PDB entry 1BB0 | X-ray diffraction, 2.10 A resolution | chains B and C of the 3 polymer chains in the assembly

== Chain B ==
Molecule: Thrombin
Organism: Homo sapiens
Notes: EC 3.4.21.5
UniProtKB: P00734 (THRB_HUMAN); the construct lacks a stretch of the UniProt sequence and is renumbered around it, so the offset changes along the chain: 16-36 = UniProt 364-384; 37-60 = UniProt 386-409; 61-77 = UniProt 419-435; 78-97 = UniProt 437-456; 7 more segments
Sequence (259 residues; each row starts with the number of its first residue; note: 4 numbers in that range are skipped by the numbering (no residue carries them; nothing is unmodelled there); a row labelled like 60A-60I holds insertion residues (60A, then the next letters in order)):
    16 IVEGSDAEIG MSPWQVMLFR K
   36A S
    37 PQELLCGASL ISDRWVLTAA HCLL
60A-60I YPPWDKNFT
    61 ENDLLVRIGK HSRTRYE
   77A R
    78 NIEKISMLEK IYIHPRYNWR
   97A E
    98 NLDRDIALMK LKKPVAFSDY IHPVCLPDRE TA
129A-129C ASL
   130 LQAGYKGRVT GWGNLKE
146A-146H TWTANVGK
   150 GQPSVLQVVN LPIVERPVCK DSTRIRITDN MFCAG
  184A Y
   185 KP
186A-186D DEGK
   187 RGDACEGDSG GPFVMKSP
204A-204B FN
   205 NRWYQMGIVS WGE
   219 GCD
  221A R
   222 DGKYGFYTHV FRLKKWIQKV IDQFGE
Unresolved in the structure: 36A, 146A-146H, 247
Disulfide bonds: Cys42-Cys58, Cys168-Cys182, Cys191-Cys220
Ion coordination: Na+ site 1: Lys169, Thr172, Phe204A; Na+ site 2: Arg221A, Lys224
Residues lining bound ligands: cvs1694 (0IV; 2-{(3S)-3-[(benzylsulfonyl)amino]-2-oxopiperidin-1-yl}-N-{(2S)-1-[(3R)-1-carbamimidoylpiperidin-3-yl]-3-oxopropan-2-yl}acetamide): His57, Tyr60A, Trp60D, Glu97A, Asn98, Leu99, Ile174, Asp189, Ala190, Cys191, Glu192, Gly193, Asp194, Ser195, Val213, Ser214, Trp215, Gly216, Glu217, Gly219, Cys220, Gly226, Phe227

== Chain C ==
Molecule: Hirugen
Organism: Hirudo medicinalis
Sequence (13 residues; row label = number of the first residue in the row):
    52 XDGDFEEIPE EYL
Unresolved in the structure: 52-55, 64
Modified positions: ACE (acetyl group) at position 52; Tyr63 (o-sulfo-l-tyrosine; TYS)

== Interface between chain B and chain C ==
Contacting residue pairs - 16 pairs, chain B then chain C:
  Phe34(B) with Phe56(C), hydrophobic
  Arg67(B) with Phe56(C); Ile59(C)
  Arg73(B) with Phe56(C)
  Thr74(B) with Phe56(C); Glu57(C), hydrogen bond (backbone-backbone)
  Arg75(B) with Glu57(C), salt bridge
  Tyr76(B) with Glu57(C), hydrogen bond (backbone-side chain); Glu58(C); Ile59(C), hydrophobic; Pro60(C); Tyr63(C)
  Glu80(B) with Tyr63(C)
  Lys81(B) with Tyr63(C)
  Ile82(B) with Ile59(C), hydrophobic; Tyr63(C)
Other interface residues (no listed pair), chain B (14 interface residues in all): Met32, Gln38, Leu40, Leu65, Met84

== Overview ==
The interface between chain B and chain C involves 14 residues on one side and 6 on the other; the contacts
include 2 hydrogen bonds and 1 salt bridge. Polar contacts include Arg75(B)-Glu57(C), Tyr76(B)-Glu57(C) and
Thr74(B)-Glu57(C). Chain B binds cvs1694.
Here chain B is Thrombin (Homo sapiens) and chain C is Hirugen (Hirudo medicinalis). Entry 1BB0 (Thrombin
inhibitors with rigid tripeptidyl aldehydes) was determined by X-ray diffraction (same publication as 1ZZZ,
1YYY, 1BA8 and 1CA8).
